2DF5 - chains A and B of the 4 polymer chains in the assembly; structure by X-ray diffraction, 2.30 A resolution.

== Chain A (and B) ==
Name: Pyrrolidone-carboxylate peptidase
From: Pyrococcus furiosus
Notes: EC 3.4.19.3; engineered mutation(s): chameleon sequece; chain B of this document is another copy of the same molecule, construct and numbering; everything in this record applies to it too
UniProt: O73944 (PCP_PYRFU); residues 1-204 here = UniProt positions 1-204
Chain sequence (213 residues; row label = number of the first residue in the row):
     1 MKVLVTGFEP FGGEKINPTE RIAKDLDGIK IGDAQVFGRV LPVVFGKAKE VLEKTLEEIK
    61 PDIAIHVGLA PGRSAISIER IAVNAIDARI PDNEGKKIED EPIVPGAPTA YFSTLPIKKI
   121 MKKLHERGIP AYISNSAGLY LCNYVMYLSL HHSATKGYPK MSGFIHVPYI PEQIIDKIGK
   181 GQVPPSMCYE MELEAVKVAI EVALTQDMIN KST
Swiss-Prot annotation at these positions:
  - active site: E79, C142, H166

== Chain A / chain B interface ==
Contacting residue pairs - 31 pairs, chain A then chain B:
  R80(A) - D87(B)  salt bridge
  R80(A) - D100(B)  salt bridge
  R80(A) - L139(B)
  I81(A) - V83(B)  hydrophobic
  V83(A) - I81(B)  hydrophobic
  V83(A) - F112(B)  hydrophobic
  N84(A) - F112(B)
  A85(A) - F112(B)  hydrophobic
  D87(A) - R80(B)  salt bridge
  D87(A) - K118(B)  salt bridge
  R89(A) - N135(B)
  E99(A) - K118(B)  salt bridge
  D100(A) - R80(B)  salt bridge
  D100(A) - K118(B)  salt bridge
  T109(A) - I81(B)
  T109(A) - A110(B)
  T109(A) - F112(B)
  A110(A) - T109(B)
  A110(A) - A110(B)  hydrophobic
  F112(A) - V83(B)  hydrophobic
  F112(A) - N84(B)
  F112(A) - A85(B)  hydrophobic
  F112(A) - T109(B)
  K118(A) - D87(B)  salt bridge
  K118(A) - D100(B)  salt bridge
  N135(A) - S136(B)
  N135(A) - L139(B)
  S136(A) - N135(B)
  S136(A) - S136(B)
  L139(A) - R80(B)
  L139(A) - N135(B)
Other interface residues (no listed pair), chain A (17 interface residues in all): Y111
Other interface residues (no listed pair), chain B (15 interface residues in all): Y111

== Summary ==
17 residues of chain A and 15 residues of chain B are in contact; the contacts include 9 salt bridges. Among
the polar pairs are R80(A)-D87(B), R80(A)-D100(B) and D87(A)-K118(B). Curated annotation (UniProt) lists 3
active-site residues on chain A.
Chain A and chain B are both Pyrrolidone-carboxylate peptidase (Pyrococcus furiosus); the structure, Crystal
Structure of Pf-PCP(1-204)-C, was determined by X-ray diffraction, deposited together with 2DFE, 2DFF, 2DFH
and 2DFI.
